Entry 5TSG (X-ray diffraction, 3.40 A resolution); this record covers chains C and D of the 3 polymer chains in the assembly.

# Chain C (and D)
Molecule: Type IV pilus biogenesis ATPase PilB
Source organism: Geobacter metallireducens (strain GS-15 / ATCC 53774 / DSM 7210)
Notes: chain D of this document is another copy of the same molecule, construct and numbering; everything in this record applies to it too
UniProt: Q39VU7 (Q39VU7_GEOMG); residues 1-568 here = UniProt positions 1-568
Chain sequence (588 residues; numbered -19 to 568; the number before each row is that of its first residue; numbers below 1 keep their minus sign (Met-19 is residue -19)):
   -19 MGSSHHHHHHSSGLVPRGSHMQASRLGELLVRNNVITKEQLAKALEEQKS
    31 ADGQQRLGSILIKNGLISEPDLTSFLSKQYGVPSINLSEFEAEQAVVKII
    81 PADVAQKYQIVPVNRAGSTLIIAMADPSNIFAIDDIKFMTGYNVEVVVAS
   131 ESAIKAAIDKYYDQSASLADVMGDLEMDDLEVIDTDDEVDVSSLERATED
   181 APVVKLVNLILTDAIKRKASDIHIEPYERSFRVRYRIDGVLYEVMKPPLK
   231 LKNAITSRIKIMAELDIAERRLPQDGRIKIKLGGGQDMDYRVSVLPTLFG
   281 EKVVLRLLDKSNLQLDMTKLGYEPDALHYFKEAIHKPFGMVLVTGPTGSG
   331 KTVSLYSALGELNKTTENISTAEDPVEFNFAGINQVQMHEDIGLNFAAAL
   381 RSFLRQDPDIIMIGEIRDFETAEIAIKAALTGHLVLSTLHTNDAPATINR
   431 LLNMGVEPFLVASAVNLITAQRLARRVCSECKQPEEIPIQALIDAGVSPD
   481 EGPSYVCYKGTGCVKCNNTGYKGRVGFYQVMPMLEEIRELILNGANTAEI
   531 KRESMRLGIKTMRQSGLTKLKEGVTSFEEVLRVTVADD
Not modelled in the structure: -19 to 180, 261-267 (chain D: -19 to 180, 264-266, 476)
Differences from the reference sequence: initiating methionine (-19); expression tag (-18 to 0); conflict Gly482 (Ala in Q39VU7)
Metal / ion sites: Mg2+: Thr332 (together with ADP); Zn2+: Cys458, Cys461, Cys493, Cys496
Ligand contacts: ADP (adenosine-5'-diphosphate): Gln294, Lys299, Leu300, Gly301, Pro326, Thr327, Gly328, Ser329, Gly330, Lys331, Thr332, Val333, Leu453, Arg504, Gly506
Reported in the primary citation:
  - binding site for ADP: Arg286
  - contacts within the chain: Arg271-Glu357, Thr411-His413

# Chain C / chain D interface
Pairs across the interface (56):
  Asp201(C) - Asp387(D)
  His203(C) - Asn348(D)
  His203(C) - Gln386(D)
  Glu205(C) - Asn364(D)  hydrogen bond
  Tyr207(C) - Gly362(D)
  Tyr207(C) - Ile363(D)
  Tyr207(C) - Asn364(D)
  Glu208(C) - Asn359(D)
  Arg212(C) - Gly362(D)  hydrogen bond (side chain-backbone)
  Arg214(C) - Glu347(D)  hydrogen bond (side chain-backbone)
  Arg214(C) - Asn348(D)
  Arg216(C) - Asp387(D)  salt bridge
  Arg216(C) - Asp389(D)  salt bridge
  Val220(C) - Thr346(D)
  Leu221(C) - Thr345(D)
  Leu221(C) - Thr346(D)  hydrogen bond (backbone-backbone)
  Leu221(C) - Glu347(D)
  Leu221(C) - Asn348(D)
  Glu223(C) - Thr345(D)
  Arg251(C) - Ile372(D)
  Arg251(C) - Leu374(D)
  Leu252(C) - Ile372(D)
  Leu252(C) - Leu374(D)
  Pro253(C) - Leu374(D)
  Pro253(C) - Ser382(D)
  Asp255(C) - Arg385(D)
  Ser273(C) - Ser382(D)
  Ser273(C) - Arg385(D)
  Ser273(C) - Gln386(D)
  Val274(C) - Ser382(D)
  Leu275(C) - Val366(D)  hydrophobic
  Leu275(C) - Ser382(D)
  Leu275(C) - Phe383(D)  hydrophobic
  Leu275(C) - Gln386(D)
  Pro276(C) - Val366(D)
  Pro276(C) - Leu374(D)  hydrophobic
  Thr277(C) - Gln365(D)
  Thr277(C) - Val366(D)
  Leu278(C) - Gln365(D)  hydrogen bond (backbone-backbone)
  Phe279(C) - Asn359(D)
  Lys282(C) - Asn348(D)
  Lys282(C) - Asn364(D)
  Lys282(C) - Gln386(D)  hydrogen bond
  Val284(C) - Gln386(D)
  Arg286(C) - Asp387(D)  salt bridge
  Pro326(C) - Thr411(D)
  Pro326(C) - Gly412(D)
  Thr327(C) - Thr411(D)  hydrogen bond (backbone-backbone)
  Thr327(C) - His413(D)
  Arg397(C) - Lys407(D)
  His420(C) - Leu410(D)
  His420(C) - Thr411(D)
  Arg430(C) - Leu410(D)
  Arg430(C) - Ser443(D)
  Asn433(C) - Phe439(D)
  Met434(C) - Phe439(D)  hydrophobic
Interface residues without a listed pair, chain C (33 interface residues in all): Glu249
Interface residues without a listed pair, chain D (28 interface residues in all): Lys344, Gly373, Leu522

# Overview
33 residues of chain C face 28 of chain D across their interface, with 7 hydrogen bonds and 3 salt bridges.
Polar pairs include Arg216(C)-Asp387(D), Arg216(C)-Asp389(D) and Arg286(C)-Asp387(D). Bound to chain C: ADP.
The paper reports a binding site for ADP at Arg286(C); contacts within the chain involving Arg271(C),
Glu357(C) and His413(C) among others.
Chain C and chain D are both Type IV pilus biogenesis ATPase PilB (Geobacter metallireducens (strain GS-15 /
ATCC 53774 / DSM 7210)); the structure, PilB from Geobacter metallireducens bound to ADP, was determined by
X-ray diffraction together with 5TSH from the same study.
